PDB entry 3OMG | X-ray diffraction, 1.85 A resolution | chains A and C

Chain A:
Molecule: Staphylococcal nuclease domain-containing protein 1
Organism: Homo sapiens
Notes: fragment: Tudor domain
UniProtKB: Q7KZF4 (SND1_HUMAN); residue numbers follow UniProt; this construct covers 650-910
Amino-acid sequence (261 residues; numbered 650 to 910; the number before each row is that of its first residue):
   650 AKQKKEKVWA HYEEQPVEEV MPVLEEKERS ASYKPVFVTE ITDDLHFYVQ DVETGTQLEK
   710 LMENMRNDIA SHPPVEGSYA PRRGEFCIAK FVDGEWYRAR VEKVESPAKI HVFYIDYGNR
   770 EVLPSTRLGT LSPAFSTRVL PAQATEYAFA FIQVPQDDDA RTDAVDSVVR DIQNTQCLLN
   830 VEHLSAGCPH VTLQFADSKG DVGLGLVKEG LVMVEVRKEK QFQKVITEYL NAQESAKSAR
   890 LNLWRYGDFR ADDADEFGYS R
Not modelled in the structure: 650-680, 724-727, 898-910
Curated features (UniProtKB/Swiss-Prot):
  - modified residue: T779 (Phosphothreonine), S781 (Phosphoserine), S785 (Phosphoserine), S909 (Phosphoserine)
What the authors report for this chain:
  - binding site for dimethylated arginine peptide R14me2s (chain C): T688, F740, Y746, Y763, Y766, N768, N823
  - specificity-determining residues: N768 (proposed by the authors, not directly observed)

Chain C:
Molecule: dimethylated arginine peptide R14me2s
Amino-acid sequence (8 residues; numbered 1 to 8; the number before each row is that of its first residue):
     1 RGRARGQE
Not modelled in the structure: 1, 8
Modified / non-standard residues: R5 (n3, n4-dimethylarginine; 2MR)

Interface between chain A and chain C:
Contacting residue pairs (12; chain A residue first):
  F686(A) with R3(C)
  E689(A) with R5(C)
  V701(A) with R3(C)
  F740(A) with R5(C)
  V741(A) with Q7(C)
  D742(A) with R5(C)
  Y746(A) with R5(C)
  Y763(A) with R5(C)
  Y766(A) with R5(C)
  N768(A) with R5(C)
  N823(A) with A4(C)
  Q825(A) with R3(C), hydrogen bond
From the paper, about this interface:
  - interface residues, chain A: T688(A), F740(A), Y746(A), Y763(A), Y766(A), N768(A), N823(A)

Overview:
12 residues of chain A and 4 residues of chain C are in contact; the contacts include 1 hydrogen bond. Its one
hydrogen-bonded contact is Q825(A)-R3(C). From the paper: a binding site for dimethylated arginine peptide
R14me2s (chain C) at T688(A), F740(A) and Y746(A) among others; interface residues T688(A), F740(A) and
Y746(A) among others.
Chain A is Staphylococcal nuclease domain-containing protein 1 (Homo sapiens) and chain C is dimethylated
arginine peptide R14me2s; the structure, Structure of human SND1 extended tudor domain in complex with the
symmetrically dimethylated arginine PIWIL1 peptide ..., was determined by X-ray diffraction, deposited
together with 3OMC.
